Entry 1OLN (solution NMR); this record covers chains A and B of the 3 polymer chains in the assembly.

[Chain A]
Molecule: 50S ribosomal protein L11
From: Thermotoga maritima
Reference sequence: P29395 (RL11_THEMA); residue numbers follow UniProt; this construct covers 2-141
Amino-acid sequence (140 residues; each row starts with the number of its first residue):
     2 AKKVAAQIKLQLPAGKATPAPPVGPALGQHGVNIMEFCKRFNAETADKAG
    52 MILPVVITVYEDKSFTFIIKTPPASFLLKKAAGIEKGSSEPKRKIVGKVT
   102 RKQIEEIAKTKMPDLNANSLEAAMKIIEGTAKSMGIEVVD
Disordered / not traced: 2-7, 141

[Chain B]
Molecule: Thiostrepton
From: Streptomyces azureus
Reference sequence: P0C8P8 (THCL_STRAJ); residues 1-17 here = UniProt positions 1-17
Amino-acid sequence (19 residues; numbered 0 to 18; the number before each row is that of its first residue; numbering starts at 0):
     0 XIASASCTTCICTCSCSSX
Modified residues: QUA (8-hydroxy-4-(1-hydroxyethyl)quinoline-2-carboxylic acid) at position 0, NH2 (amino group) at position 18; Ser-3, Ser-16, Ser-17 (2-amino-acrylic acid; DHA); Cys-6, Cys-11, Cys-13, Cys-15 ((2Z)-2-amino-3-sulfanylprop-2-enoic acid; BB9); Thr-8 ((2z)-2-aminobut-2-enoic acid; DBU); Cys-9 (D-cysteine; DCY); Ile-10 ((2S,3S,4R)-2-amino-3,4-dihydroxy-3-methylpentanoic acid; TS9); Ser-14 (3-hydroxy-2-iminopropanoic acid; MH6)
Covalently attached groups: covalent link QUA_0/Thr-12; covalent link Ser-5/Cys-13; covalent link Ser-5/Ser-14

[Chain A / chain B interface]
Pairs across the interface - 4 pairs, chain A then chain B:
  Pro-22(A) / Cys-9(B)
  Pro-22(A) / Ile-10(B)
  Pro-22(A) / Cys-11(B)
  Pro-26(A) / Cys-11(B)
Other interface residues (no listed pair), chain A (5 interface residues in all): Ala-21, Pro-23, Gln-30
Other interface residues (no listed pair), chain B (5 interface residues in all): Thr-8, Cys-13
From the paper, about this interface:
  - interface residues, chain A: Pro-23(A)

[In short]
Chain A and chain B each contribute 5 residues to their interface. The paper reports the interface residue
Pro-23(A).
Here chain A is 50S ribosomal protein L11 (Thermotoga maritima) and chain B is Thiostrepton (Streptomyces
azureus). Entry 1OLN (Model for thiostrepton antibiotic binding to L11 substrate from 50S ribosomal RNA) was
determined by solution NMR.
